PDB entry 5IES | X-ray diffraction, 2.16 A resolution | chains H and L of the 3 polymer chains in the assembly

== Chain H ==
Molecule: VRC01cHuGL2 Fab heavy chain
Organism: Homo sapiens
Notes: antibody fragment or engineered binder
Sequence (221 residues; row label = number of the first residue in the row; a row labelled like 82A-82C holds insertion residues (82A, then the next letters in order)):
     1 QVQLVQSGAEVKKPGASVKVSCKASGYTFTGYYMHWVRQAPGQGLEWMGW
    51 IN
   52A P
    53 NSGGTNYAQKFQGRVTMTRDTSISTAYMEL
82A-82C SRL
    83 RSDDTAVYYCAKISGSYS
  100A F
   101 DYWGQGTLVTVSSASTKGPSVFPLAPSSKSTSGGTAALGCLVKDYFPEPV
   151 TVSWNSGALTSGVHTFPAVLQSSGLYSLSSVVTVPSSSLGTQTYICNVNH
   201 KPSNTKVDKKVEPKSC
Unresolved in the structure: 215-216
Cystine bridges: Cys22-Cys92, Cys140-Cys196

== Chain L ==
Molecule: VRC01cHuGL2 Fab light chain
Organism: Homo sapiens
Notes: antibody fragment or engineered binder
Sequence (216 residues; numbered 1 to 214 plus 8 insertion-coded residues; 6 numbers in that range are skipped by the numbering (no residue carries them; nothing is unmodelled there); the number before each row is that of its first residue; a row labelled like 27A-27H holds insertion residues (27A, then the next letters in order)):
     1 DIVMTQSPDSLAVSLGERATINCKSSQ
27A-27H SVLYSSNN
    30 KNYLAWYQQKPGQPPKLLIYWASTRESGVPDRFSGSGSGTDFTLTISSLQ
    80 AEDVAVYYCQQY
    96 YSFGGGTKVEIKRTVAAPSVFIFPPSDEQLKSGTASVVCLLNNFYPREAK
   146 VQWKVDNALQSGNSQESVTEQDSKDSTYSLSSTLTLSKADYEKHKVYACE
   196 VTHQGLRSPVTKSFNRGEC
Unresolved in the structure: 27A-27H, 213-214
Cystine bridges: Cys23-Cys88, Cys134-Cys194

== Interface between chain H and chain L ==
Contacting residue pairs (67; chain H residue first):
  His35(H) - Tyr96(L)
  Gln39(H) - Gln38(L)  hydrogen bond
  Gln39(H) - Tyr87(L)  hydrogen bond
  Gln43(H) - Tyr87(L)  hydrogen bond (backbone-side chain)
  Gly44(H) - Tyr87(L)
  Leu45(H) - Pro44(L)  hydrophobic
  Leu45(H) - Tyr87(L)  hydrophobic
  Leu45(H) - Phe98(L)  hydrophobic
  Trp47(H) - Tyr96(L)
  Tyr91(H) - Gln38(L)  hydrogen bond
  Tyr91(H) - Gln42(L)  hydrogen bond (side chain-backbone)
  Tyr91(H) - Pro43(L)  hydrophobic
  Ser98(H) - Tyr49(L)
  Ser98(H) - Trp50(L)
  Tyr99(H) - Gln89(L)  hydrogen bond (backbone-side chain)
  Tyr99(H) - Tyr96(L)
  Ser100(H) - Ala34(L)
  Ser100(H) - Tyr36(L)
  Ser100(H) - Leu46(L)
  Ser100(H) - Tyr49(L)
  Ser100(H) - Gln89(L)
  Phe100A(H) - Tyr36(L)  hydrogen bond (backbone-side chain)
  Phe100A(H) - Leu46(L)
  Phe100A(H) - Phe98(L)  hydrophobic
  Trp103(H) - Tyr36(L)
  Trp103(H) - Pro43(L)  hydrophobic
  Trp103(H) - Pro44(L)
  Gly104(H) - Pro43(L)
  Phe122(H) - Ser121(L)
  Phe122(H) - Gln124(L)
  Pro123(H) - Ser121(L)
  Pro123(H) - Glu123(L)
  Leu124(H) - Phe118(L)
  Ala125(H) - Phe118(L)
  Lys129(H) - Phe116(L)
  Lys129(H) - Ile117(L)  hydrogen bond (backbone-backbone)
  Lys129(H) - Ser208(L)  hydrogen bond (side chain-backbone)
  Ser130(H) - Phe116(L)
  Ser130(H) - Phe118(L)
  Thr131(H) - Phe116(L)
  Ser132(H) - Phe116(L)
  Ala137(H) - Phe116(L)  hydrophobic
  Ala137(H) - Phe118(L)
  Ala137(H) - Leu135(L)  hydrophobic
  Leu141(H) - Ser131(L)
  Lys143(H) - Gln124(L)
  Lys143(H) - Ser131(L)
  His164(H) - Asn137(L)
  His164(H) - Asn138(L)  hydrogen bond
  His164(H) - Asp167(L)
  His164(H) - Ser174(L)  hydrogen bond
  Phe166(H) - Leu135(L)  hydrophobic
  Phe166(H) - Ser162(L)
  Phe166(H) - Thr164(L)
  Phe166(H) - Ser174(L)
  Phe166(H) - Leu175(L)
  Phe166(H) - Ser176(L)
  Pro167(H) - Ser162(L)  hydrogen bond (backbone-side chain)
  Pro167(H) - Val163(L)
  Val169(H) - Gln160(L)
  Val169(H) - Glu161(L)
  Val169(H) - Ser162(L)
  Leu170(H) - Gln160(L)  hydrogen bond (backbone-side chain)
  Gln171(H) - Gln160(L)
  Val181(H) - Leu135(L)  hydrophobic
  Thr183(H) - Asn137(L)
  Lys209(H) - Glu123(L)  salt bridge
Also at the interface, not in a pair above, chain H (42 interface residues in all): Val37, Trp50, Ile95, Asp101, Gln105, Thr135, Leu138, Thr165, Ser179
Also at the interface, not in a pair above, chain L (38 interface residues in all): Tyr32, Gly100, Ser127, Val133, Phe209

== Overview ==
The interface between chain H and chain L involves 42 residues on one side and 38 on the other, with 13
hydrogen bonds and 1 salt bridge. Polar pairs include Lys209(H)-Glu123(L), Gln39(H)-Gln38(L) and
Gln39(H)-Tyr87(L).
Here chain H is VRC01cHuGL2 Fab heavy chain and chain L is VRC01cHuGL2 Fab light chain, both from Homo
sapiens. Entry 5IES (Crystal structure of VRC01c-HuGL2 Fab from an HIV-1 naive donor in complex with with a
germline-targeting ...) was determined by X-ray diffraction, deposited together with 5IDL, 5IF0 and 5IFA.
